7Z1M - chains B and T of the 20 polymer chains in the assembly; structure by electron microscopy, 3.40 A resolution.

[Chain B]
Protein: DNA-directed RNA polymerase III subunit RPC2
From: Saccharomyces cerevisiae W303
Notes: EC 2.7.7.6
UniProtKB: P22276 (RPC2_YEAST); numbering as in UniProt (aligned over 1-1149)
Amino-acid sequence (1149 residues; numbered 1 to 1149; the number before each row is that of its first residue):
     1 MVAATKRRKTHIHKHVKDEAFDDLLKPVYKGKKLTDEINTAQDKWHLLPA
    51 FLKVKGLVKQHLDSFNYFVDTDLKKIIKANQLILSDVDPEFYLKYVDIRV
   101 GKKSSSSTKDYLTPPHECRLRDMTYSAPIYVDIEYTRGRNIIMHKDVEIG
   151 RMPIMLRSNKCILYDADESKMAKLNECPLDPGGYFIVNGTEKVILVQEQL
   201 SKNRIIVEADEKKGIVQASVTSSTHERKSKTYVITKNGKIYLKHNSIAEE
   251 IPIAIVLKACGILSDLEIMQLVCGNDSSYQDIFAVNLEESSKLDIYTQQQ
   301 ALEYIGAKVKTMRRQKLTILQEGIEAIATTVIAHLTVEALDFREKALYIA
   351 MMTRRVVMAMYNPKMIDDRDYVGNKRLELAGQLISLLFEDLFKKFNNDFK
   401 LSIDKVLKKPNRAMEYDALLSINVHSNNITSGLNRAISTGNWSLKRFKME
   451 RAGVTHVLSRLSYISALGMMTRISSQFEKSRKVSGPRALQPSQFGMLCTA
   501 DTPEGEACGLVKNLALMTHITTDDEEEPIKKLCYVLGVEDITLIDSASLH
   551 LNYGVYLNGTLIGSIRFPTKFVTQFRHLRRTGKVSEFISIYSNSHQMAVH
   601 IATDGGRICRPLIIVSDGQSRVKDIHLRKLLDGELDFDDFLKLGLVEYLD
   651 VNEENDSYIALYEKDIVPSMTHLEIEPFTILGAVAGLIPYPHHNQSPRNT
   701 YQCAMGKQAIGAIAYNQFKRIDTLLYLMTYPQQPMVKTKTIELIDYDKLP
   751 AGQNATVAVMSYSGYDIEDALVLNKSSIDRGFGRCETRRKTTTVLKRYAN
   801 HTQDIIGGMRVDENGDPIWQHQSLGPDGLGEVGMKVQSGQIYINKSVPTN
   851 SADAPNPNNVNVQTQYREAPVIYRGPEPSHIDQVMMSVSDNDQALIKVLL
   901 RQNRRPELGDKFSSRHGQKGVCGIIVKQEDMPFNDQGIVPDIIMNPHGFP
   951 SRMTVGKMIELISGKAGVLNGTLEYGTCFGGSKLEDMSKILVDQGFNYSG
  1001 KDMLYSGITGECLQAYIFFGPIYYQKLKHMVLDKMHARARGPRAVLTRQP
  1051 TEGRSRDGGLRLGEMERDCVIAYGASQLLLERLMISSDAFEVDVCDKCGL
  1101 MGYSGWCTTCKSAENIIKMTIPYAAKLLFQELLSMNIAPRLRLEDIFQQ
Not modelled in the structure: 1-37, 852-862
Metal / ion sites: Zn2+: Cys1095, Cys1098, Cys1107, Cys1110
Curated features (UniProtKB/Swiss-Prot):
  - zinc finger: Cys1095 to Cys1110 (C4-type)
  - binding site (Zn(2+)): Cys1095, Cys1098, Cys1107, Cys1110
From the paper describing this entry:
  - mutagenesis - Q199R, R481G: decreased growth
  - mutagenesis - K448A, R451V: unchanged growth

[Chain T]
Molecule: T-DNA
Sequence (44 nucleotides; each row starts with the number of its first residue):
     1 CAAAATTTTCGGAAGGCATGCTCTGTGGCTTTGCTAAGAGATTC
Not modelled in the structure: 29-44

[Chain B / chain T interface]
Pairs across the interface (16):
  Thr190(B) with DG28(T), phosphate contact
  Lys192(B) with DG27(T), phosphate contact
  Ser438(B) with DG28(T), hydrogen bond to the phosphate
  Thr439(B) with DG28(T), phosphate contact
  Lys479(B) with DT19(T), base contact
  Arg481(B) with DT19(T), hydrogen bond to the base
  Thr723(B) with DT26(T), phosphate contact; DG27(T), phosphate contact
  Gly1053(B) with DT24(T), phosphate contact
  Arg1054(B) with DT24(T), hydrogen bond to the phosphate; DG25(T), salt bridge to the phosphate
  Leu1060(B) with DC23(T), phosphate contact
  Arg1061(B) with DT22(T), phosphate contact; DC23(T), hydrogen bond to the phosphate
  Gly1063(B) with DT22(T), phosphate contact
  Met1065(B) with DC21(T), sugar contact
Other interface residues (no listed pair), chain B (21 interface residues in all): Asn188, Val457, Arg789, Asp1033, Glu1052, Ser1055, Gly1059, Glu1064
Other interface residues (no listed pair), chain T (10 interface residues in all): DG20

[In short]
21 residues of chain B face 10 of chain T across their interface, with 4 hydrogen bonds and 1 salt bridge.
Among the polar pairs are Arg481(B)-DT19(T), Ser438(B)-DG28(T) and Arg1054(B)-DT24(T). From the paper: Q199R
and R481G of chain B reduce growth; K448A and R451V of chain B leave growth unchanged.
Here chain B is DNA-directed RNA polymerase III subunit RPC2 (Saccharomyces cerevisiae W303) and chain T is
T-DNA. Entry 7Z1M (Structure of yeast RNA Polymerase III Elongation Complex (EC)) was determined by electron
microscopy, deposited together with 7Z1L, 7Z1N and 7Z1O.
